Entry 1NCB (X-ray diffraction, 2.50 A resolution); this record covers chains N and H of the 3 polymer chains in the assembly.

Chain N:
Protein: Influenza A subtype N9 neuraminidase
Organism: Influenza A virus
Notes: EC 3.2.1.18
Reference sequence: P03472 (NRAM_IATRA); the construct lacks a stretch of the UniProt sequence and is renumbered around it, so the offset changes along the chain: 81-169 = UniProt 82-170; 170-333 = UniProt 172-335; 335-392 = UniProt 336-393; 394-412 = UniProt 394-412; 1 more segments
Amino-acid sequence (389 residues; numbered 81 to 468 plus 3 insertion-coded residues; 2 numbers in that range are skipped by the numbering (no residue carries them; nothing is unmodelled there); the number before each row is that of its first residue; a row labelled like 412A-412B holds insertion residues (412A, then the next letters in order)):
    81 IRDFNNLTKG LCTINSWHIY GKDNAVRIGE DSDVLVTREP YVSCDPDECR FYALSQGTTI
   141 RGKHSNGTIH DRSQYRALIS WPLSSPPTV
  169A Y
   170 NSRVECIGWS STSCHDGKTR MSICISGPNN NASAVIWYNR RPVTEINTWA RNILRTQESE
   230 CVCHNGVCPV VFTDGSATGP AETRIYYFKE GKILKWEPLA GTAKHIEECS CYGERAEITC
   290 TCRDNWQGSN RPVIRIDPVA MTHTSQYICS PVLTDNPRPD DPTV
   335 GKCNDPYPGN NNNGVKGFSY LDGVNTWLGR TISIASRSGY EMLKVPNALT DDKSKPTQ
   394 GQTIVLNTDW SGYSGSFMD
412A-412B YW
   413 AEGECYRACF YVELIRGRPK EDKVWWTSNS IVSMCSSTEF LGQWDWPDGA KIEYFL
Differences from the reference sequence: conflict Asp329 (Asn331 in P03472)
Swiss-Prot annotation at these positions:
  - active site: Asp151 (Proton donor/acceptor), Tyr406 (Nucleophile)
  - binding site (substrate): Arg118, Arg152, Glu276, Glu277, Arg292, Arg371
  - binding site (Ca(2+)): Asp293, Gly297, Asp324, Asn347
  - glycosylation (N-linked (GlcNAc...) asparagine): Asn86, Asn146, Asn200
Disulfide bonds: Cys92-Cys417, Cys124-Cys129, Cys175-Cys193, Cys183-Cys230, Cys232-Cys237, Cys278-Cys291, Cys280-Cys289, Cys318-Cys337, Cys421-Cys447
Covalent attachments: N-acetylglucosamine (NAG) linked to Asn86, Asn146; glycan linked to Asn200
Metal / ion sites: Ca2+: Asp293, Gly297, Asp324, Asn347

Chain H:
Protein: IGG2A-kappa NC41 fab (heavy chain)
Organism: Mus musculus
Reference sequence: P01865 (GCAM_MOUSE); the construct has insertions or renumbered stretches relative to UniProt, so the offset changes along the chain: 114-130 = UniProt 1-17; 133-154 = UniProt 18-39; 162-169 = UniProt 42-49; 171-180 = UniProt 50-59; 4 more segments
Amino-acid sequence (221 residues; numbered 1 to 227 plus 7 insertion-coded residues; 13 numbers in that range are skipped by the numbering (no residue carries them; nothing is unmodelled there); the number before each row is that of its first residue; a row labelled like 82A-82C holds insertion residues (82A, then the next letters in order)):
     1 QIQLVQSGPE LKKPGETVKI SCKASGYTFT NYGMNWVKQA PGKGLEWMGW IN
   52A T
    53 NTGEPTYGEE FKGRFAFSLE TSASTANLQI
82A-82C NNL
    83 KNEDKATFFC ARGEDNFG
100A-100C SLS
   101 DYWGQGTTLT VSSAKTTAPS VYPLAPVCGD
   133 TTGSSVTLGC LVKGYFPEPV TL
   156 TW
   162 NSGSLSSG
   171 VHTFPAVLQS
   183 DLYTLSSSVT VTSS
   198 TWP
   202 SQSIT
   208 CNVAHPASST KVDKKIEPRG
Disulfide bonds: Cys22-Cys92, Cys142-Cys208

How chain N and chain H interact:
Residue-residue contacts (24; chain N residue first):
  Ile366(N) with Asn31(H); Tyr32(H)
  Ser367(N) with Glu96(H), hydrogen bond; Asp97(H)
  Ile368(N) with Glu96(H), hydrogen bond (backbone-side chain)
  Ala369(N) with Glu96(H), hydrogen bond (backbone-side chain); Leu100B(H), hydrophobic
  Ser370(N) with Asp97(H), hydrogen bond; Ser100A(H)
  Ser372(N) with Asp97(H); Asn98(H), hydrogen bond (side chain-backbone)
  Leu399(N) with Asn31(H); Asn53(H)
  Asn400(N) with Asn31(H), hydrogen bond (backbone-side chain); Tyr32(H); Glu96(H), hydrogen bond (side chain-backbone); Asn98(H)
  Thr401(N) with Trp50(H); Asn52(H), hydrogen bond; Asn53(H); Asn98(H)
  Asp402(N) with Asn98(H)
  Trp403(N) with Asn98(H); Phe99(H), hydrophobic
Interface residues without a listed pair, chain N (13 interface residues in all): Lys432, Glu433
Interface residues without a listed pair, chain H (13 interface residues in all): Thr30, Gly33

Overview:
The chain N/chain H interface involves 13 residues from each chain; the contacts include 8 hydrogen bonds.
Polar contacts include Ser367(N)-Glu96(H), Ile368(N)-Glu96(H) and Ala369(N)-Glu96(H). Covalently linked
N-acetylglucosamine: at Asn86(N), Asn146(N) and Asn200(N).
Chain N is Influenza A subtype N9 neuraminidase (Influenza A virus) and chain H is IGG2A-kappa NC41 fab (heavy
chain) (Mus musculus); the structure, Crystal structures of two mutant neuraminidase-antibody complexes with
amino acid substitutions in the interface, was determined by X-ray diffraction together with 1NCC from the
same study.
